PDB entry 7KT7 | X-ray diffraction, 1.76 A resolution | chains A and P of the 4 polymer chains in the assembly

== Chain A ==
Molecule: DNA-directed DNA/RNA polymerase mu
Source organism: Homo sapiens
Notes: EC 2.7.7.7
Reference sequence: Q9NP87 (DPOLM_HUMAN); aligned to UniProt positions 132-494 over residues 132-494
Sequence (356 residues; row label = number of the first residue in the row; note: 12 numbers in that range are skipped by the numbering (no residue carries them; nothing is unmodelled there)):
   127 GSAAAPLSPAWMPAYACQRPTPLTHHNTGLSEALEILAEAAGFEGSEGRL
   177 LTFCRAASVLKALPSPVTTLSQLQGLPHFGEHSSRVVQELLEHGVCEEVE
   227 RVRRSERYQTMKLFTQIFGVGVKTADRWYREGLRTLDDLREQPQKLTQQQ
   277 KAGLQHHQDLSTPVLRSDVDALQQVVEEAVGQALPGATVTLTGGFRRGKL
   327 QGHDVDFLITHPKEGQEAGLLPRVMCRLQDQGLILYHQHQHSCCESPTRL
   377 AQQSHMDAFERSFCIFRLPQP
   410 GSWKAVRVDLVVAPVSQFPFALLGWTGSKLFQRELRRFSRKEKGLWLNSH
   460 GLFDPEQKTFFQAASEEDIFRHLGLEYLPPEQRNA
Unresolved in the structure: 127-136, 366-383
Covalently attached groups: 2,3-dihydroxy-1,4-dithiobutane (DTT) linked to Cys180, Cys352
Construct notes: expression tag (127-131); linker (410)
Bound ions: Na+: Thr241, Ile243, Val246 (shared with DT3(P) of chain P); Mg2+ site 1: Asp330, Asp332, Asp418 (together with 8-oxo-2'-deoxyguanosine-5'-triphosphate) (shared with DA4(P), 8OG_5(P) of chain P); Mg2+ site 2: Asp330, Asp332 (together with 8-oxo-2'-deoxyguanosine-5'-triphosphate, pyrophosphate) (shared with 8OG_5(P) of chain P)
Small-molecule neighbours: 8-oxo-2'-deoxyguanosine-5'-triphosphate / pyrophosphate: Gly319, Gly320, Arg323, Lys325, Gln327, Gly328, His329, Asp330, Asp332, Gly433, Trp434, Thr435, Gly436, Ser437, Lys438, Gln441, Arg445
UniProt features mapped onto this chain:
  - region: Arg323 to Asp332 (Involved in ssDNA binding)
  - binding site (Mg(2+)): Asp330, Asp332, Asp418
  - site: Gly433 (Responsible for the low discrimination between dNTP and rNTP)
Reported in the primary citation:
  - mutagenesis - K438D: unchanged catalytic activity on presence of Mn2+
  - mutagenesis - R445A: increased catalytic activity on dGTP misinsertion
  - mutagenesis - K438D: decreased catalytic activity on Mg2+-dependent dGTP:At
  - mutagenesis - K438D (23-fold): decreased catalytic activity on :Ct insertion

== Chain P ==
Molecule: 5-nt DNA strand
Sequence (5 nucleotides; row label = number of the first residue in the row):
     1 CGTAG
Modified positions: 8OG (8-oxo-2'-deoxy-guanosine-5'-monophosphate) at position 5
Bound ions: Na+: DT3 (shared with Thr241(A), Ile243(A), Val246(A) of chain A); Mg2+ site 1: DA4, 8OG_5 (together with 8-oxo-2'-deoxyguanosine-5'-triphosphate) (shared with Asp330(A), Asp332(A), Asp418(A) of chain A); Mg2+ site 2: 8OG_5 (together with 8-oxo-2'-deoxyguanosine-5'-triphosphate, pyrophosphate) (shared with Asp330(A), Asp332(A) of chain A)

== Interface between chain A and chain P ==
Residue-residue contacts (30):
  Ile243(A) with DT3(P), phosphate contact
  Phe244(A) with DT3(P), phosphate contact
  Gly245(A) with DG2(P), phosphate contact; DT3(P), hydrogen bond to the phosphate
  Val246(A) with DG2(P), hydrogen bond to the phosphate; DT3(P), hydrogen bond to the phosphate
  Gly247(A) with DG2(P), hydrogen bond to the phosphate; DT3(P), phosphate contact
  Lys249(A) with DC1(P), phosphate contact; DG2(P), phosphate contact
  Thr250(A) with DC1(P), hydrogen bond to the phosphate; DG2(P), hydrogen bond to the phosphate
  Gln275(A) with DG2(P), sugar contact
  Arg323(A) with 8OG_5(P), hydrogen bond to the phosphate
  Asp330(A) with 8OG_5(P), phosphate contact
  Asp332(A) with DA4(P), phosphate contact; 8OG_5(P), phosphate contact
  Phe389(A) with DT3(P), sugar contact; DA4(P), sugar contact
  Arg416(A) with DT3(P), phosphate contact; DA4(P), salt bridge to the phosphate
  Asp418(A) with DA4(P), sugar contact
  Gly433(A) with 8OG_5(P), sugar contact
  Trp434(A) with DA4(P), phosphate contact; 8OG_5(P), sugar contact
  Thr435(A) with 8OG_5(P), phosphate contact
  Gly436(A) with 8OG_5(P), phosphate contact
  Ser437(A) with 8OG_5(P), sugar contact
  Lys438(A) with 8OG_5(P), hydrogen bond to the base
  Gln441(A) with 8OG_5(P), base contact
Interface residues without a listed pair, chain A (26 interface residues in all): Val248, Gly319, His329, Arg387, Arg445

== Summary ==
The interface between chain A and chain P involves 26 residues on one side and 5 on the other; the contacts
include 8 hydrogen bonds and 1 salt bridge. Polar contacts include Lys438(A)-8OG_5(P), Gly245(A)-DT3(P) and
Val246(A)-DG2(P). From the paper: R445A of chain A increases catalytic activity on dGTP misinsertion; K438D of
chain A reduces catalytic activity on Mg2+-dependent dGTP:At.
Chain A is DNA-directed DNA/RNA polymerase mu (Homo sapiens) and chain P is a 5-nt DNA strand; the structure,
DNA Polymerase Mu, 8-oxodGTP:At Reaction State Ternary Complex, 50 mM Mg2+ (60min), was determined by X-ray
diffraction together with 7KSS, 7KST, 7KSU, 7KSV, 7KSW, 7KSX and 25 further entries from the same study.
